4BBS - chains A and M of the 16 polymer chains in the assembly; structure by X-ray diffraction, 3.60 A resolution.

[Chain A]
Name: DNA-directed RNA polymerase II subunit RPB1
Source organism: Saccharomyces cerevisiae
Notes: EC 2.7.7.6
Reference sequence: P04050 (RPB1_YEAST); numbering as in UniProt (aligned over 1-1733)
Amino-acid sequence (1733 residues; numbered 1 to 1733; the number before each row is that of its first residue):
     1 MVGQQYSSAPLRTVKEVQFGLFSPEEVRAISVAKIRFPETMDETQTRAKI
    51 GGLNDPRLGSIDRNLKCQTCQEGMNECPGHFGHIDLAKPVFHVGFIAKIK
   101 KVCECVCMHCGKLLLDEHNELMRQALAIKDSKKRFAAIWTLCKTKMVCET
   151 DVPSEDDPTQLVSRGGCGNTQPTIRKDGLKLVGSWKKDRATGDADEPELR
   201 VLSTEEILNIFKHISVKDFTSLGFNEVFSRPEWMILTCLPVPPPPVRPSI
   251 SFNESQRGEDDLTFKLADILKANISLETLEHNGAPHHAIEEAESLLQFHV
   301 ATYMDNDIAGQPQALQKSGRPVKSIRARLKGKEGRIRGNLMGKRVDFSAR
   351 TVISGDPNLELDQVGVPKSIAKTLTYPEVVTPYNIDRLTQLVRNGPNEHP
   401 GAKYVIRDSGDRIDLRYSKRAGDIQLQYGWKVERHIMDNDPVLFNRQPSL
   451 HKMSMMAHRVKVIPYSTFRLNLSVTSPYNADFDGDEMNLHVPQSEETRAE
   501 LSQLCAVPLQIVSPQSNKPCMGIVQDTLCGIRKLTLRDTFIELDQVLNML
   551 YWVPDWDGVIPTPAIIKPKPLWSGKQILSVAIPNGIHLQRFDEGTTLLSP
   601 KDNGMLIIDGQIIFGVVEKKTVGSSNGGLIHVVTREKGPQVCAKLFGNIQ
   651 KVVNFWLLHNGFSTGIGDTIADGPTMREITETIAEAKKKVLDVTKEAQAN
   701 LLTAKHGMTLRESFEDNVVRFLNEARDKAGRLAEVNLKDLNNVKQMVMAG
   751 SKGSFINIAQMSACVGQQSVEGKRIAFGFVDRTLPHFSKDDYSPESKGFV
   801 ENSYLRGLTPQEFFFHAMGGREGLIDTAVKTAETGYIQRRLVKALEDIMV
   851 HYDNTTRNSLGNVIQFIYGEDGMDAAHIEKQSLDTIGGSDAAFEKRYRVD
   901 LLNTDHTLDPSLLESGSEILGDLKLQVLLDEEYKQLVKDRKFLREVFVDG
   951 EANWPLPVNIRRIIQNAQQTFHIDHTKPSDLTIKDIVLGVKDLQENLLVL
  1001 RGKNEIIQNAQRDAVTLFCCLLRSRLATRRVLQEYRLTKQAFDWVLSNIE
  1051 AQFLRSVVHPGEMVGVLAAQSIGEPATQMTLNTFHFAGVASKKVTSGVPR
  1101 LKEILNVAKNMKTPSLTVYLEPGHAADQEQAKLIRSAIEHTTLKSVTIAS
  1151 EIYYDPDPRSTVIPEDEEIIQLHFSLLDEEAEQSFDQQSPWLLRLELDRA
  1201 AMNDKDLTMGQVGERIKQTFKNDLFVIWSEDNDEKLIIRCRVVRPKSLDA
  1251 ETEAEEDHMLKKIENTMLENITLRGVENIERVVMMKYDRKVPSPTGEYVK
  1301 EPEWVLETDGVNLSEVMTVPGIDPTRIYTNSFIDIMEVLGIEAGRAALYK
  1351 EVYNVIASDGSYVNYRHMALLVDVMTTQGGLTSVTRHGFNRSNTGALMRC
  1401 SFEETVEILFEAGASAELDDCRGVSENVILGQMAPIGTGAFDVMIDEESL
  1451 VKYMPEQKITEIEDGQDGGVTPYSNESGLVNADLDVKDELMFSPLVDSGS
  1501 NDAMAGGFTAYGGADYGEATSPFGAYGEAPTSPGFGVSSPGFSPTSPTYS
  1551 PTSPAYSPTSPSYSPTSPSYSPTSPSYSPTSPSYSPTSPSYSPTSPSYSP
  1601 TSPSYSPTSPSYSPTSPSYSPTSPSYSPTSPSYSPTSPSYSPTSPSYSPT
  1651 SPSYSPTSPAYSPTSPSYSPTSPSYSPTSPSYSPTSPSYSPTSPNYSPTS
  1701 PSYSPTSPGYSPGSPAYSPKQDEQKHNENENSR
Not modelled in the structure: 1-2, 187-194, 1087-1092, 1176-1186, 1245-1253, 1456-1733
Metal / ion sites: Zn2+ site 1: Cys67, Cys70, Cys77, His80; Zn2+ site 2: Cys107, Cys110, Cys148, Cys167; Mg2+ site 1: Asp481 (shared with 1 residue of chain P)
Swiss-Prot annotation at these positions:
  - region: Pro248 to Asp260 (Lid loop), Asn306 to Lys323 (Rudder loop), Pro810 to Glu822 (Bridging helix)
  - binding site (Zn(2+)): Cys67, Cys70, Cys77, His80, Cys107, Cys110, Cys148, Cys167
  - binding site (Mg(2+)): Asp481, Asp483, Asp485
  - modified residue: Thr1471 (Phosphothreonine)
  - cross-link (Glycyl lysine isopeptide (Lys-Gly)): Lys695 (interchain with G-Cter in ubiquitin), Lys1246 (interchain with G-Cter in ubiquitin), Lys1350 (interchain with G-Cter in ubiquitin)
  - natural variant: Ser1653 to Pro1659 (deletion: In strain: A364A)
  - mutagenesis: Lys1246 (K1246R: Impairs ubiquitination during transcription stress)
Reported in the primary citation:
  - Mg2+ coordination: Asp481

[Chain M]
Name: Transcription initiation factor iib
Source organism: Saccharomyces cerevisiae
Reference sequence: P29055 (TF2B_YEAST); residues 1-345 here = UniProt positions 1-345
Amino-acid sequence (345 residues; each row starts with the number of its first residue):
     1 MMTRESIDKRAGRRGPNLNIVLTCPECKVYPPKIVERFSEGDVVCALCGL
    51 VLSDKLVDTRSEWRTFSNDDHNGDDPSRVGEASNPLLDGNNLSTRIGKGE
   101 TTDMRFTKELNKAQGKNVMDKKDNEVQAAFAKITMLCDAAELPKIVKDCA
   151 KEAYKLCHDEKTLKGKSMESIMAASILIGCRRAEVARTFKEIQSLIHVKT
   201 KEFGKTLNIMKNILRGKSEDGFLKIDTDNMSGAQNLTYIPRFCSHLGLPM
   251 QVTTSAEYTAKKCKEIKEIAGKSPITIAVVSIYLNILLFQIPITAAKVGQ
   301 TLQVTEGTIKSGYKILYEHRDKLVDPQLIANGVVSLDNLPGVEKK
Not modelled in the structure: 1-21, 119-121, 214-345
Metal / ion sites: Zn2+: Cys24, Cys27, Cys45, Cys48
Swiss-Prot annotation at these positions:
  - zinc finger: Ile20 to Ser53 (TFIIB-type)
  - binding site (Zn(2+)): Cys24, Cys27, Cys45, Cys48
Reported in the primary citation:
  - binding site for the 27-nt DNA strand: Arg64, Asp69

[How chain A and chain M interact]
Residue-residue contacts (111; chain A residue first):
  Gly3(A) - Asp54(M)
  Pro38(A) - Leu92(M)
  Glu39(A) - Asn90(M)
  Thr40(A) - Asn90(M)
  Thr40(A) - Leu92(M)
  Met41(A) - Asn90(M)  hydrogen bond (backbone-side chain)
  Asp42(A) - Pro85(M)
  Gln45(A) - Lys155(M)
  Asn75(A) - Lys55(M)
  Asp177(A) - Arg105(M)  salt bridge
  Asp177(A) - Phe106(M)
  Gly178(A) - Phe106(M)
  Pro248(A) - Phe66(M)
  Ile250(A) - Trp63(M)  hydrophobic
  Ile250(A) - Phe66(M)  hydrophobic
  Ser255(A) - Ser83(M)
  Ser255(A) - Asn84(M)
  Ser255(A) - Pro85(M)
  Ser255(A) - Leu86(M)
  Gln256(A) - Trp63(M)
  Gln256(A) - Ser83(M)
  Arg257(A) - Ala82(M)
  Arg257(A) - Ser83(M)  hydrogen bond (backbone-backbone)
  Arg257(A) - Pro85(M)
  Gly258(A) - Phe66(M)
  Gly258(A) - Glu81(M)
  Glu259(A) - Phe66(M)
  Glu259(A) - Gly80(M)
  Glu259(A) - Glu81(M)  hydrogen bond (backbone-backbone)
  Asp260(A) - Val79(M)
  Asp260(A) - Gly80(M)
  Asp261(A) - Val79(M)  hydrogen bond (backbone-backbone)
  Asp261(A) - Gly80(M)
  Asp261(A) - Glu81(M)
  Phe264(A) - Glu81(M)
  Phe264(A) - Leu92(M)  hydrophobic
  Phe264(A) - Ser93(M)
  Lys265(A) - Thr94(M)  hydrogen bond
  Ala267(A) - Leu92(M)  hydrophobic
  Asp268(A) - Ser93(M)
  Asp268(A) - Thr94(M)  hydrogen bond (side chain-backbone)
  Lys271(A) - Leu92(M)  hydrogen bond (side chain-backbone)
  Lys271(A) - Ser93(M)
  Ser275(A) - Asn117(M)  hydrogen bond
  Glu291(A) - Lys112(M)
  Glu291(A) - Ala113(M)
  Glu291(A) - Lys116(M)
  Ser294(A) - Leu110(M)
  Leu295(A) - Gln114(M)
  Leu295(A) - Asn117(M)
  Phe298(A) - Ile96(M)  hydrophobic
  Phe298(A) - Leu110(M)  hydrophobic
  His299(A) - Gln114(M)  hydrogen bond
  Ile308(A) - Thr101(M)
  Ala309(A) - Thr101(M)
  Gly310(A) - Thr101(M)  hydrogen bond (backbone-side chain)
  Gly310(A) - Thr102(M)
  Gly310(A) - Asp103(M)  hydrogen bond (backbone-backbone)
  Gly310(A) - Phe106(M)
  Gln311(A) - Thr101(M)
  Gln311(A) - Thr102(M)  hydrogen bond (backbone-side chain)
  Gln311(A) - Phe106(M)
  Pro312(A) - Ile96(M)  hydrophobic
  Pro312(A) - Gly97(M)
  Pro312(A) - Thr102(M)
  Pro312(A) - Phe106(M)
  Pro312(A) - Thr107(M)
  Gln313(A) - Gly97(M)  hydrogen bond (backbone-backbone)
  Gln313(A) - Gly99(M)
  Ala314(A) - Thr94(M)
  Ala314(A) - Arg95(M)
  Leu315(A) - Thr94(M)
  Leu315(A) - Arg95(M)  hydrogen bond (backbone-backbone)
  Leu315(A) - Gly97(M)
  Gln316(A) - Glu81(M)
  Gln316(A) - Thr94(M)
  Lys317(A) - Glu81(M)
  Lys317(A) - Arg95(M)
  Ser318(A) - Glu81(M)  hydrogen bond
  Arg320(A) - His71(M)
  Arg320(A) - Gly73(M)
  Arg320(A) - Arg78(M)
  Arg320(A) - Gly80(M)  hydrogen bond (side chain-backbone)
  Arg320(A) - Glu81(M)
  Pro321(A) - Asn72(M)
  Val322(A) - Thr94(M)
  Lys323(A) - Pro76(M)  hydrogen bond (side chain-backbone)
  Lys323(A) - Arg78(M)
  Lys323(A) - Val79(M)
  Arg328(A) - Val79(M)
  Glu333(A) - Pro76(M)
  Tyr404(A) - Glu40(M)
  Tyr404(A) - Asp42(M)
  Arg407(A) - Glu26(M)  salt bridge
  Arg412(A) - Asp42(M)  salt bridge
  Arg412(A) - Leu50(M)
  Arg412(A) - Val51(M)  hydrogen bond (backbone-backbone)
  Arg412(A) - Asp54(M)
  Ile413(A) - Gly49(M)
  Asp414(A) - Val44(M)
  Asp414(A) - Gly49(M)  hydrogen bond (backbone-backbone)
  Arg416(A) - Arg37(M)
  Arg416(A) - Glu40(M)  salt bridge
  Tyr417(A) - Val35(M)
  Tyr417(A) - Arg37(M)  hydrogen bond
  Tyr417(A) - Ala46(M)
  Tyr417(A) - Leu47(M)
  Tyr417(A) - Cys48(M)
  Tyr417(A) - Gly49(M)
  Ser418(A) - Cys48(M)
  Lys419(A) - Leu47(M)
Interface residues without a listed pair, chain A (63 interface residues in all): Ser249, Phe252, Glu254, Thr263, Leu279, Gly319, Asp411
Interface residues without a listed pair, chain M (55 interface residues in all): Cys45, Asp70, Asp75, Asn91, Lys98

[Overview]
The interface between chain A and chain M involves 63 residues on one side and 55 on the other; the contacts
include 20 hydrogen bonds and 4 salt bridges. Polar contacts include Asp177(A)-Arg105(M), Arg407(A)-Glu26(M)
and Arg412(A)-Asp42(M). From the paper: a binding site for the 27-nt DNA strand at Arg64(M) and Asp69(M); Mg2+
coordination by Asp481(A).
Chain A is DNA-directed RNA polymerase II subunit RPB1 and chain M is Transcription initiation factor iib,
both from Saccharomyces cerevisiae; the structure, Structure of an initially transcribing RNA polymerase
II-TFIIB complex, was determined by X-ray diffraction (same publication as 4BBR).
